Entry 2M2M (solution NMR); this record covers chains A and B.

== Chain A ==
Name: Insulin A chain
UniProt: P01308 (INS_HUMAN); residues 1-21 here correspond to UniProt positions 90-110 (UniProt number = residue number + 89)
Chain sequence (21 residues; row label = number of the first residue in the row):
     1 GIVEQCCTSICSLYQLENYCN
Cystine bridges: C6-C11

== Chain B ==
Name: Insulin B chain
UniProt: P01308 (INS_HUMAN); residues 1-30 here correspond to UniProt positions 25-54 (UniProt number = residue number + 24)
Chain sequence (30 residues; each row starts with the number of its first residue):
     1 FVNQHLCGSHLVEALYLVCGERGHFYTPKT
Differences from the reference sequence: engineered mutation H24 (Phe48 in P01308)

== How chain A and chain B interact ==
Cross-chain cystine bridges: C7(A)-C7(B), C20(A)-C19(B)
Contacting residue pairs (21; chain A residue first):
  V3(A) - L11(B)
  C6(A) - H5(B)
  C6(A) - L6(B)
  C6(A) - L11(B)
  C7(A) - L6(B)
  C7(A) - C7(B)  disulfide
  S9(A) - H5(B)
  I10(A) - N3(B)
  I10(A) - Q4(B)
  I10(A) - H5(B)
  C11(A) - N3(B)
  C11(A) - Q4(B)
  S12(A) - N3(B)
  L13(A) - F1(B)
  L13(A) - N3(B)
  L13(A) - V18(B)
  L16(A) - F1(B)
  L16(A) - L15(B)
  L16(A) - V18(B)
  E17(A) - V18(B)
  C20(A) - C19(B)  disulfide
Interface residues without a listed pair, chain A (13 interface residues in all): I2, T8
Interface residues without a listed pair, chain B (11 interface residues in all): A14

== Summary ==
13 residues of chain A face 11 of chain B across their interface, with 2 disulfide bonds.
Here chain A is Insulin A chain and chain B is Insulin B chain. Entry 2M2M (Structure of [L-HisB24] insulin
analogue at pH 1.9) was determined by solution NMR (same publication as 2M2N, 2M2O, 2M2P and 3ZI3).
